Entry 1UP4 (X-ray diffraction, 2.85 A resolution); this record covers chains A and B of the 4 polymer chains in the assembly.

# Chain A (and B)
Protein: 6-phospho-beta-glucosidase
From: Thermotoga maritima
Notes: EC 3.2.1.6; chain B of this document is another copy of the same molecule, construct and numbering; everything in this record applies to it too
Reference sequence: Q9X108 (Q9X108); numbering as in UniProt (aligned over 1-415)
Amino-acid sequence (415 residues; each row starts with the number of its first residue):
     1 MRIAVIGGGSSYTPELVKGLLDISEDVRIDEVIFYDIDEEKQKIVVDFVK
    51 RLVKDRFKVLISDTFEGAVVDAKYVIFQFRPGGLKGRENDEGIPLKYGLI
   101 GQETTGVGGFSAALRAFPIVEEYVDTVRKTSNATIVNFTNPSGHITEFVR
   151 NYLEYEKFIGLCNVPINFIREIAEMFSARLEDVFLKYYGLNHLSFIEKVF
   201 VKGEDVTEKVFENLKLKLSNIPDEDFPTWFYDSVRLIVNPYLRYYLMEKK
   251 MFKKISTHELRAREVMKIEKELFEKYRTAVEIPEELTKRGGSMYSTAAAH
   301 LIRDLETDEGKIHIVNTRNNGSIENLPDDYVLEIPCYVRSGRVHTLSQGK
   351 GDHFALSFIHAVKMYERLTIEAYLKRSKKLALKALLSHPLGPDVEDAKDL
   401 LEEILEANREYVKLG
Unresolved in the structure: 218-222 (chain B: 218-223, 286-291)
Modified / non-standard residues: Mse1, Mse175, Mse247, Mse251, Mse266, Mse293, Mse364 (selenomethionine; parent Met)
Swiss-Prot annotation at these positions:
  - active site: Tyr241 (Proton acceptor)
  - binding site (NAD(+)): Mse1 to Thr64
  - binding site (substrate): Arg87, Asn140, Asn163, Arg261
  - binding site (Mn(2+)): Cys162, His192
  - site: Glu103 (Increases basicity of active site Tyr)

# How chain A and chain B interact
Contacting residue pairs (58):
  Pro227(A) - Val394(B)
  Trp229(A) - Leu382(B)  hydrophobic
  Trp229(A) - Val394(B)
  Trp229(A) - Ala397(B)  hydrophobic
  Trp229(A) - Lys398(B)
  Asp232(A) - Lys379(B)
  Ser233(A) - Lys379(B)  hydrogen bond (side chain-backbone)
  Ser233(A) - Leu382(B)
  Ser233(A) - Lys383(B)
  Val234(A) - Lys383(B)  hydrogen bond (backbone-side chain)
  Leu246(A) - Leu386(B)
  Leu246(A) - Asp393(B)
  Leu246(A) - Val394(B)  hydrogen bond (backbone-backbone)
  Mse247(A) - Asp393(B)
  Glu248(A) - Asp393(B)  hydrogen bond (backbone-side chain)
  Lys249(A) - Asp393(B)  hydrogen bond (backbone-side chain)
  Lys249(A) - Glu395(B)
  Lys249(A) - Asp396(B)  salt bridge
  Lys250(A) - Glu395(B)
  Asp352(A) - Lys383(B)  salt bridge
  His353(A) - Mse364(B)
  His353(A) - Arg367(B)
  His353(A) - Leu368(B)
  His353(A) - Glu371(B)  salt bridge
  Phe354(A) - Leu368(B)  hydrophobic
  Phe354(A) - Lys383(B)
  Phe354(A) - Leu386(B)  hydrophobic
  Leu356(A) - Mse364(B)
  Ser357(A) - Ala361(B)
  Ser357(A) - Mse364(B)
  His360(A) - His360(B)  hydrogen bond
  Mse364(A) - His353(B)
  Mse364(A) - Ser357(B)
  Leu368(A) - His353(B)
  Leu368(A) - Phe354(B)
  Glu371(A) - His353(B)  salt bridge
  Lys379(A) - Asp232(B)
  Lys379(A) - Ser233(B)
  Leu382(A) - Trp229(B)  hydrophobic
  Lys383(A) - Ser233(B)
  Lys383(A) - Val234(B)  hydrogen bond (side chain-backbone)
  Lys383(A) - Asp352(B)  salt bridge
  Lys383(A) - Phe354(B)
  Leu386(A) - Phe230(B)  hydrophobic
  Leu386(A) - Phe354(B)  hydrophobic
  Ser387(A) - Phe354(B)
  Asp393(A) - Leu246(B)
  Asp393(A) - Mse247(B)
  Asp393(A) - Glu248(B)
  Asp393(A) - Lys249(B)  hydrogen bond (side chain-backbone)
  Val394(A) - Pro227(B)
  Val394(A) - Trp229(B)
  Val394(A) - Leu246(B)  hydrogen bond (backbone-backbone)
  Glu395(A) - Lys249(B)
  Glu395(A) - Lys250(B)  salt bridge
  Asp396(A) - Lys249(B)  salt bridge
  Ala397(A) - Trp229(B)  hydrophobic
  Lys398(A) - Trp229(B)
Also at the interface, not in a pair above, chain A (37 interface residues in all): Tyr97, Phe226, Phe230, Tyr330, Ala361, Arg367, Leu380
Also at the interface, not in a pair above, chain B (39 interface residues in all): Tyr97, Tyr152, Phe226, Tyr245, Tyr330, Leu356, Leu380, Ser387

# Overview
37 residues of chain A and 39 residues of chain B are in contact; the contacts include 9 hydrogen bonds and 7
salt bridges. Polar pairs include Lys249(A)-Asp396(B), Asp352(A)-Lys383(B) and His353(A)-Glu371(B).
Chain A and chain B are both 6-phospho-beta-glucosidase (Thermotoga maritima); the structure, Structure of the
6-phospho-beta glucosidase from Thermotoga maritima at 2.85 Angstrom resolution in the monoclinic form, was
determined by X-ray diffraction together with 1UP7 from the same study.
